Entry 7KTR (electron microscopy, 2.93 A resolution); this record covers chains D and H of the 11 polymer chains in the assembly.

[Chain D]
Protein: STAGA complex 65 subunit gamma, DhaA
Source organism: Homo sapiens
Reference sequence: O94864 (ST65G_HUMAN); residues 52-414 carry their UniProt numbers (332 of 704 residues fall inside the UniProt entry; the rest is not from it)
Amino-acid sequence (704 residues; each row starts with the number of its first residue; note: 13 numbers in that range are skipped by the numbering (no residue carries them; nothing is unmodelled there); X marks 37 residues of unknown identity (built as UNK)):
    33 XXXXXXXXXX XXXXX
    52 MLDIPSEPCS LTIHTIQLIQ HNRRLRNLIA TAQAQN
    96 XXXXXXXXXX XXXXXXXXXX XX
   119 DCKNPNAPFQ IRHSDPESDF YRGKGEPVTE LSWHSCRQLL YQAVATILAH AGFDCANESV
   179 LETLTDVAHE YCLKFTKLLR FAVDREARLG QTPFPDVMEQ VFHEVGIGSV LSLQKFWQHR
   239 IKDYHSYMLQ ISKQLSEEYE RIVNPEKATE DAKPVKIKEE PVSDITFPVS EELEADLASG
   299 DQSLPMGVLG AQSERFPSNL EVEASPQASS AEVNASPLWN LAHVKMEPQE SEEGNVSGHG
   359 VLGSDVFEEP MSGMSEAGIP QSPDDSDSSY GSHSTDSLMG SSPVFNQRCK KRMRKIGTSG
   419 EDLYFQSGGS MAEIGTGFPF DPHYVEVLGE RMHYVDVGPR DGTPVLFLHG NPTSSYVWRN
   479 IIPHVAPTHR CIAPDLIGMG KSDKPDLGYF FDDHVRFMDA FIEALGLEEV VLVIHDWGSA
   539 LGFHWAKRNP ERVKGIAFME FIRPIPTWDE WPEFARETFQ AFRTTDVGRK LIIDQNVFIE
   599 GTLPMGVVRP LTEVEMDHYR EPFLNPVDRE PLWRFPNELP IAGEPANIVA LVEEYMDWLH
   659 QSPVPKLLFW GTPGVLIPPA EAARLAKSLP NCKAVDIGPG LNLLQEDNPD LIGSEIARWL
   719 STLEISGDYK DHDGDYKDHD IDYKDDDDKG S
Unresolved in the structure: 265-749
Swiss-Prot annotation at these positions:
  - modified residue (Phosphoserine): Ser-323, Ser-334
  - cross-link: Lys-271 (Glycyl lysine isopeptide (Lys-Gly) (interchain with G-Cter in SUMO2))

[Chain H]
Protein: Transcription initiation factor TFIID subunit 10
Source organism: Homo sapiens
Reference sequence: Q12962 (TAF10_HUMAN); numbering as in UniProt (aligned over 1-218)
Amino-acid sequence (218 residues; row label = number of the first residue in the row):
     1 MSCSGSGADP EAAPASAASA PGPAPPVSAP AALPSSTAAE NKASPAGTAG GPGAGAAAGG
    61 TGPLAARAGE PAERRGAAPV SAGGAAPPEG AISNGVYVLP SAANGDVKPV VSSTPLVDFL
   121 MQLEDYTPTI PDAVTGYYLN RAGFEASDPR IIRLISLAAQ KFISDIANDA LQHCKMKGTA
   181 SGSSRSKSKD RKYTLTMEDL TPALSEYGIN VKKPHYFT
Unresolved in the structure: 1-113, 182-187
Swiss-Prot annotation at these positions:
  - motif: Lys-187 to Lys-189 ([KR]-[STA]-K motif)
  - modified residue: Ser-2 (N-acetylserine), Ser-44 (Phosphoserine), Thr-48 (Phosphothreonine), Lys-189 (Allysine)
  - mutagenesis: Lys-189 (K189Q: Abolishes methylation. Does not affect interaction with LOXL2 but greatly reduces deamination by LOXL2)

[Interface between chain D and chain H]
Contacting residue pairs (81):
  Asp-54(D) / Pro-131(H)
  Asp-54(D) / Asp-132(H)
  Ser-57(D) / Thr-127(H)
  Gln-71(D) / Arg-191(H)
  Arg-75(D) / Asp-190(H)
  Arg-130(D) / Val-117(H)
  Arg-130(D) / Met-121(H)
  His-131(D) / Asp-118(H)  salt bridge
  His-131(D) / Met-121(H)
  Ser-132(D) / Asp-118(H)
  Ser-132(D) / Met-121(H)
  Phe-138(D) / Glu-124(H)
  Phe-138(D) / Pro-149(H)  hydrophobic
  Phe-138(D) / Arg-150(H)
  Tyr-139(D) / Leu-120(H)  hydrophobic
  Tyr-139(D) / Arg-150(H)  hydrogen bond (backbone-side chain)
  Gly-141(D) / Asp-148(H)
  Gly-141(D) / Arg-150(H)
  Lys-142(D) / Pro-149(H)
  Gly-143(D) / Ser-147(H)
  Pro-145(D) / Ala-146(H)
  Val-146(D) / Ala-133(H)  hydrophobic
  Val-146(D) / Ala-146(H)  hydrogen bond (backbone-backbone)
  Val-146(D) / Ile-152(H)  hydrophobic
  Thr-147(D) / Ala-133(H)
  Leu-149(D) / Ala-133(H)  hydrophobic
  Leu-149(D) / Tyr-137(H)
  Trp-151(D) / Tyr-137(H)
  Cys-154(D) / Val-134(H)  hydrophobic
  Cys-154(D) / Tyr-137(H)  hydrophobic
  Leu-157(D) / Val-134(H)  hydrophobic
  Thr-164(D) / Thr-129(H)
  Ile-165(D) / Ile-163(H)  hydrophobic
  Ala-169(D) / Ala-167(H)  hydrophobic
  Ala-169(D) / Leu-171(H)
  Phe-171(D) / Ala-167(H)
  Phe-171(D) / Ala-170(H)
  Phe-171(D) / Leu-171(H)  hydrophobic
  Phe-171(D) / Tyr-193(H)
  Phe-171(D) / Thr-194(H)
  Phe-171(D) / Leu-195(H)  hydrophobic
  Asp-172(D) / Lys-192(H)  salt bridge
  Asp-172(D) / Tyr-193(H)  hydrogen bond (backbone-backbone)
  Cys-173(D) / Tyr-193(H)
  Cys-173(D) / Thr-194(H)  hydrogen bond
  Cys-173(D) / Leu-195(H)  hydrogen bond (backbone-backbone)
  Ala-174(D) / Thr-194(H)
  Ala-174(D) / Leu-195(H)  hydrophobic
  Asn-175(D) / Leu-195(H)  hydrogen bond (backbone-backbone)
  Asn-175(D) / Thr-196(H)
  Val-178(D) / Leu-195(H)  hydrophobic
  Val-178(D) / Thr-196(H)
  Val-178(D) / Met-197(H)  hydrophobic
  Val-178(D) / Leu-200(H)  hydrophobic
  Val-185(D) / Phe-162(H)  hydrophobic
  Ala-186(D) / Ile-163(H)  hydrophobic
  His-187(D) / Tyr-138(H)  hydrogen bond
  Tyr-189(D) / Ala-158(H)
  Tyr-189(D) / Ala-159(H)  hydrophobic
  Tyr-189(D) / Phe-162(H)  hydrophobic
  Cys-190(D) / Tyr-138(H)  hydrophobic
  Leu-191(D) / Tyr-138(H)  hydrophobic
  Thr-194(D) / Tyr-138(H)
  Thr-194(D) / Ala-142(H)
  Arg-198(D) / Ala-142(H)  hydrogen bond (side chain-backbone)
  Arg-198(D) / Gly-143(H)  hydrogen bond (side chain-backbone)
  Arg-198(D) / Phe-144(H)
  Val-201(D) / Phe-144(H)  hydrophobic
  Met-216(D) / Ile-151(H)  hydrophobic
  Val-228(D) / Phe-119(H)  hydrophobic
  Val-228(D) / Leu-154(H)  hydrophobic
  Leu-229(D) / Phe-119(H)  hydrophobic
  Leu-231(D) / Leu-154(H)  hydrophobic
  Gln-232(D) / Gln-122(H)  hydrogen bond
  Gln-232(D) / Tyr-126(H)
  Phe-234(D) / Lys-161(H)
  Trp-235(D) / Tyr-126(H)
  Trp-235(D) / Thr-127(H)
  Arg-238(D) / Ser-164(H)
  Arg-238(D) / Asp-165(H)  salt bridge
  Arg-238(D) / Asn-168(H)
Also at the interface, not in a pair above, chain D (62 interface residues in all): Ile-55, Pro-56, Cys-60, Asn-124, Arg-140, Glu-144, Ser-150, Leu-158, Ala-161, Leu-166, Gly-170, Thr-181, Leu-182, Phe-193, Leu-197, Phe-220, Ile-225
Also at the interface, not in a pair above, chain H (59 interface residues in all): Thr-114, Leu-123, Ile-130, Leu-139, Glu-145, Ile-155, Leu-157, Ile-166, Cys-174, Leu-204, Ile-209, Lys-213

[Summary]
Chain D and chain H form an interface of 62 and 59 residues respectively, with 10 hydrogen bonds and 3 salt
bridges. Polar pairs include His-131(D)/Asp-118(H), Asp-172(D)/Lys-192(H) and Arg-238(D)/Asp-165(H). From
UniProt: one mutagenesis site on chain H.
Chain D is STAGA complex 65 subunit gamma, DhaA and chain H is Transcription initiation factor TFIID subunit
10, both from Homo sapiens; the structure, Cryo-EM structure of the human SAGA coactivator complex (TRRAP,
core), was determined by electron microscopy, deposited together with 7KTS.
